PDB entry 6XKX | electron microscopy, 6.10 A resolution (low resolution: residue-level contacts below are approximate; hydrogen-bond / salt-bridge calls are withheld) | chains C and P of the 9 polymer chains in the assembly

# Chain C (and P)
Name: Cytochrome b
From: Rhodobacter capsulatus (strain ATCC BAA-309 / NBRC 16581 / SB1003)
Notes: chain P of this document is another copy of the same molecule, construct and numbering; everything in this record applies to it too
UniProt: D5ANZ3 (CYB_RHOCB); numbering as in UniProt (aligned over 1-437)
Amino-acid sequence (437 residues; row label = number of the first residue in the row):
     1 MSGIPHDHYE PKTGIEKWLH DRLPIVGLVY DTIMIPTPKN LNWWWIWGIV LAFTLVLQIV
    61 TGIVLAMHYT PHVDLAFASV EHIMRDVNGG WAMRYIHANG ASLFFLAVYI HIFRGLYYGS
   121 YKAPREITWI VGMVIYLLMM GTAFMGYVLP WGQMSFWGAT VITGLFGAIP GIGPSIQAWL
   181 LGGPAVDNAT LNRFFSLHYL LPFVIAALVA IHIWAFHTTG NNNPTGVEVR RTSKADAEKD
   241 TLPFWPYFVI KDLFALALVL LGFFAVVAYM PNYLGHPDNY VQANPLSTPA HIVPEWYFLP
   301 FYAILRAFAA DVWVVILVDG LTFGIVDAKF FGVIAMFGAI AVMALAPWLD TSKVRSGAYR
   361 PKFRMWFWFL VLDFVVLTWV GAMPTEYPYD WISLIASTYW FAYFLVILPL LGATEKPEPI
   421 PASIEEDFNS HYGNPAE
Disordered / not traced: 1, 233-236, 429-437
Bound ions: heme c Fe site 1: His97, His198; heme c Fe site 2: His111, His212
Residues lining bound ligands:
  - heme c (HEC), molecule 1: Trp45, Gly48, Ile49, Leu51, Ala52, Phe104, His111, Ile112, Arg114, Ser120, Arg125, Thr128, Trp129, Gly132, Met133, Ile135, Tyr136, Val209, His212, Phe216, Thr219, Gly220, Asn221, Asn222
  - heme c (HEC), molecule 2: Leu55, Gln58, Ile59, Gly62, Ile63, Leu65, Ala66, Tyr69, Arg94, His97, Ala98, Ala101, Phe104, Met139, Thr142, Ala143, Gly146, Tyr147, Leu149, Pro150, Phe195, His198, Tyr199, Pro202, Ile205, Asn279, Tyr297
UniProt features mapped onto this chain:
  - binding site (heme b): His97, His111, His198, His212
  - mutagenesis: Phe144 (F144L/S: Loss of binding affinity for ubiquinone and ubiquinol)

# Chain C / chain P interface
Residue-residue contacts - 39 pairs, chain C then chain P:
  Trp18(C) with Pro124(P); Glu126(P)
  Asp21(C) with Ile127(P); Thr218(P)
  Arg22(C) with Ile211(P); Ala215(P)
  Leu23(C) with Trp214(P)
  Pro24(C) with Trp214(P)
  Ile63(C) with Ser196(P); Leu200(P)
  Met67(C) with Asn192(P)
  Tyr69(C) with Asn192(P)
  Thr70(C) with Pro71(P); His72(P)
  Pro71(C) with Thr70(P); Pro71(P)
  His72(C) with Thr70(P)
  Leu75(C) with Leu75(P)
  Pro124(C) with Trp18(P)
  Glu126(C) with Trp18(P)
  Ile127(C) with Asp21(P)
  Asn192(C) with Met67(P); Tyr69(P)
  Phe195(C) with Phe195(P)
  Ser196(C) with Ile63(P); Tyr199(P)
  Tyr199(C) with Ser196(P); Tyr199(P); Leu200(P)
  Leu200(C) with Ile63(P); Tyr199(P); Phe203(P)
  Phe203(C) with Leu200(P)
  Ile211(C) with Arg22(P)
  Trp214(C) with Leu23(P); Pro24(P)
  Ala215(C) with Arg22(P)
  Thr218(C) with Asp21(P)
  Thr219(C) with Asp21(P)
Interface residues without a listed pair, chain C (31 interface residues in all): His20, Ala66, His68, Ala189, Arg193
Interface residues without a listed pair, chain P (31 interface residues in all): His20, Ala66, His68, Ala189, Arg193, Thr219

# In short
Chain C and chain P each contribute 31 residues to their interface. Ligands of chain C: heme c. The heme c Fe
site 1 is built by His97(C) and His198(C). From UniProt: 4 heme b-binding residues and one mutagenesis site on
chain C.
Both chains are Cytochrome b (Rhodobacter capsulatus (strain ATCC BAA-309 / NBRC 16581 / SB1003)). Entry 6XKX
(R. capsulatus CIII2CIV tripartite super-complex, conformation A (SC-1A)) was determined by electron
microscopy (same publication as 6XI0, 6XKT, 6XKU, 6XKV, 6XKW and 6XKZ).
